PDB entry 1U1R | X-ray diffraction, 1.80 A resolution | chains B and A

# Chain B
Molecule: 11-nt DNA strand
Sequence (11 nucleotides; row label = number of the first residue in the row):
   202 TAGGGTTAGX G
Modified residues: 2PR (2-amino-9-[2-deoxyribofuranosyl]-9H-purine-5'-monophosphate) at position 211

# Chain A
Name: Heterogeneous nuclear ribonucleoprotein A1
From: Homo sapiens
Reference sequence: P09651 (ROA1_HUMAN); residues 1-196 here correspond to UniProt positions 0-195 (UniProt number = residue number - 1)
Chain sequence (196 residues; each row starts with the number of its first residue):
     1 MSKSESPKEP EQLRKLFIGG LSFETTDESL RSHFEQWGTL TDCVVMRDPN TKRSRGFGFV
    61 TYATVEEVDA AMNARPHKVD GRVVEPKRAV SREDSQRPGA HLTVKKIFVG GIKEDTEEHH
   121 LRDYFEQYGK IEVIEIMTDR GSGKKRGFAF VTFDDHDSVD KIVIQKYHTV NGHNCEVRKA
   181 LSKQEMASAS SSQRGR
Disordered / not traced: 1-7, 191-196
What the authors report for this chain:
  - specificity-determining residues: Lys106

# Chain B / chain A interface
Residue-residue contacts (36; chain B residue first):
  DT202(B) - Phe17(A)  base contact
  DT202(B) - Gly19(A)  sugar contact
  DT202(B) - Gly20(A)  hydrogen bond to the sugar
  DT202(B) - Arg55(A)  sugar contact
  DT202(B) - Gly56(A)  sugar contact
  DT202(B) - Phe57(A)  sugar contact
  DT202(B) - Arg82(A)  base contact
  DT202(B) - Glu85(A)  hydrogen bond to the base
  DT202(B) - Lys87(A)  hydrogen bond to the base
  DA203(B) - Phe17(A)  stacking on the base
  DA203(B) - Phe57(A)  sugar contact
  DA203(B) - Phe59(A)  base contact
  DA203(B) - Lys87(A)  base contact
  DA203(B) - Arg88(A)  hydrogen bond to the base
  DA203(B) - Ala89(A)  base contact
  DA203(B) - Val90(A)  hydrogen bond to the base
  DA203(B) - His101(A)  stacking on the base
  DG204(B) - Gln12(A)  base contact
  DG204(B) - Lys15(A)  hydrogen bond to the base
  DG204(B) - Met46(A)  phosphate contact
  DG204(B) - Arg55(A)  salt bridge to the phosphate
  DG204(B) - Phe57(A)  sugar contact
  DG204(B) - Phe59(A)  sugar contact
  DG204(B) - Ala89(A)  base contact
  DG204(B) - Val90(A)  hydrogen bond to the base
  DG204(B) - Arg92(A)  hydrogen bond to the base
  DG204(B) - Ser95(A)  hydrogen bond to the base
  DG205(B) - Lys15(A)  base contact
  DG205(B) - Asp42(A)  hydrogen bond to the base
  DG205(B) - Val44(A)  base contact
  DG205(B) - Met46(A)  sugar contact
  DG205(B) - Arg55(A)  salt bridge to the phosphate
  DG205(B) - Arg92(A)  hydrogen bond to the base
  DT207(B) - Arg92(A)  hydrogen bond to the base
  DT208(B) - Arg92(A)  base contact
  DT208(B) - Glu93(A)  base contact
Also at the interface, not in a pair above, chain A (24 interface residues in all): Glu11, Ser91

# In short
6 residues of chain B and 24 residues of chain A are in contact, with 12 hydrogen bonds, 2 salt bridges and 2
aromatic stacking contacts. Polar contacts include DT202(B)-Glu85(A), DT202(B)-Lys87(A) and DA203(B)-Arg88(A).
The paper reports the specificity determinant Lys106(A).
Chain B is an 11-nt DNA strand and chain A is Heterogeneous nuclear ribonucleoprotein A1 (Homo sapiens); the
structure, Crystal Structure of UP1 Complexed With d(TTAGGGTTAG(2PR)G); A Human Telomeric Repeat Containing
2-aminopurine, was determined by X-ray diffraction together with 1U1K, 1U1L, 1U1M, 1U1N, 1U1O, 1U1P and 1U1Q
from the same study.
